PDB entry 2K7L | solution NMR | chains B and A

Chain B:
Name: centFCP1-T584PO4 peptide
Notes: fragment: C-terminal domain to 517)
Amino-acid sequence (19 residues; each row starts with the number of its first residue):
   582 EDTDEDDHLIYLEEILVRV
Modified / non-standard residues: Thr584 (phosphothreonine; TPO)

Chain A:
Name: General transcription factor IIF subunit 1
Organism: Homo sapiens
UniProt: P35269 (T2FA_HUMAN); residues 451-517 here = UniProt positions 451-517
Amino-acid sequence (67 residues; numbered 451 to 517; the number before each row is that of its first residue):
   451 DVQVTEDAVRRYLTRKPMTTKDLLKKFQTKKTGLSSEQTVNVLAQILKRL
   501 NPERKMINDKMHFSLKE
Swiss-Prot annotation at these positions:
  - binding site (Zn(2+)): Glu503, His512, Glu517

Chain B / chain A interface:
Contacting residue pairs - 16 pairs, chain B then chain A:
  His589(B) - Glu487(A)
  Leu590(B) - Lys471(A)
  Leu590(B) - Leu474(A)
  Leu593(B) - Thr470(A)
  Leu593(B) - Val490(A)
  Leu593(B) - Ala494(A)
  Glu594(B) - Thr470(A)
  Glu594(B) - Lys471(A)
  Ile596(B) - Ala494(A)
  Ile596(B) - Lys498(A)
  Leu597(B) - Leu497(A)
  Leu597(B) - Lys498(A)
  Leu597(B) - Phe513(A)
  Val598(B) - Phe513(A)
  Arg599(B) - Met511(A)
  Arg599(B) - Phe513(A)
Other interface residues (no listed pair), chain B (10 interface residues in all): Asp585, Asp587
Other interface residues (no listed pair), chain A (12 interface residues in all): Lys475, Pro502

Summary:
The interface between chain B and chain A involves 10 residues on one side and 12 on the other. Curated
annotation (UniProt) lists 3 Zn2+-binding residues on chain A.
Chain B is centFCP1-T584PO4 peptide and chain A is General transcription factor IIF subunit 1 (Homo sapiens);
the structure, NMR structure of a complex formed by the C-terminal domain of human RAP74 and a phosphorylated
..., was determined by solution NMR.
